5V93 - chains A and N of the 52 polymer chains in the assembly; structure by electron microscopy, 4.00 A resolution.

# Chain A
Molecule: 23S rRNA
Source organism: Mycobacterium tuberculosis
Sequence (3138 nucleotides; numbered 1 to 3138; the number before each row is that of its first residue):
     1 UUGUAAGUGUCUAAGGGCGCAUGGUGGAUGCCUUGGCAUCGAGAGCCGAU
    51 GAAGGACGUGGGAGGCUGCGAUAUGCCUCGGGGAGCUGUCAACCGAGCGU
   101 GGAUCCGAGGAUUUCCGAAUGGGGAAACCCAGCACGAGUGAUGUCGUGCU
   151 ACCCGCAUCUGAAUAUAUAGGGUGCGGGAGGGAACGCGGGGAAGUGAAAC
   201 AUCUCAGUACCCGUAGGAGGAGAAAACAAUUGUGAUUCCGCAAGUAGUGG
   251 CGAGCGAACGCGGAACAGGCUAAACCGCACGCAUGGGUAACCGGGUAGGG
   301 GUUGUGUGUGCGGGGUUGUGGGAGGAUAUGUCUCAGCGCUACCCGGCUGA
   351 GAGGCAGUCAGAAAGUGUCGUGGUUAGCGGAAGUGGCCUGGGAUGGUCUG
   401 CCGUAGACGGUGAGAGCCCGGUACGCGAAAACCCGGCACCUGCCUAGUAU
   451 CAAUUCCCGAGUAGCAGCGGGCCCGUGGAAUCCGCUGUGAAUCCGCCGGG
   501 ACCACCCGGUAAGCCUAAAUACUCCUCGAUGACCGAUAGCGGAUUAGUAC
   551 CGUGAGGGAAUGGUGAAAAGUACCCCGGGAGGGGAGUGAAAGAGUACCUG
   601 AAACCGUGUGCCUACAAUCCGUCAGAGCCUCCUUUUCCUCUCCGGAGGAG
   651 GGUGGUGAUGGCGUGCCUUUUGAAGAAUGAGCCUGCGAGUCAGGGACAUG
   701 UCGCAAGGUUAACCCGUGUGGGGUAGCCGCAGCGAAAGCGAGUCUGAAUA
   751 GGGCGACCCACACGCGCAUACGCGCGUGUGAAUAGUGGCGUGUUCUGGAC
   801 CCGAAGCGGAGUGAUCUACCCAUGGCCAGGGUGAAGCGCGGGUAAGACCG
   851 CGUGGAGGCCCGAACCCACUUAGGUUGAAGACUGAGGGGAUGAGCUGUGG
   901 GUAGGGGUGAAAGGCCAAUCAAACUCCGUGAUAGCUGGUUCUCCCCGAAA
   951 UGCAUUUAGGUGCAGCGUUGCGUGGUUCACCGCGGAGGUAGAGCUACUGG
  1001 AUGGCCGAUGGGCCCUACUAGGUUACUGACGUCAGCCAAACUCCGAAUGC
  1051 CGUGGUGUAAAGCGUGGCAGUGAGACGGCGGGGGAUAAGCUCCGUACGUC
  1101 GAAAGGGAAACAGCCCAGAUCGCCGGCUAAGGCCCCCAAGCGUGUGCUAA
  1151 GUGGGAAAGGAUGUGCAGUCGCAAAGACAACCAGGAGGUUGGCUUAGAAG
  1201 CAGCCACCCUUGAAAGAGUGCGUAAUAGCUCACUGGUCAAGUGAUUGUGC
  1251 GCCGAUAAUGUAGCGGGGCUCAAGCACACCGCCGAAGCCGCGGCACAUCC
  1301 ACCUUGUGGUGGGUGUGGGUAGGGGAGCGUCCCUCAUUCAGCGAAGCCAC
  1351 CGGGUGACCGGUGGUGGAGGGUGGGGGAGUGAGAAUGCAGGCAUGAGUAG
  1401 CGACAAGGCAAGUGAGAACCUUGCCCGCCGAAAGACCAAGGGUUCCUGGG
  1451 CCAGGCCAGUCCGCCCAGGGUGAGUCGGGACCUAAGGCGAGGCCGACAGG
  1501 CGUAGUCGAUGGACAACGGGUUGAUAUUCCCGUACCCGUGUGUGGGCGCC
  1551 CGUGACGAAUCAGCGGUACUAACCACCCAAAACCGGAUCGAUCACUCCCC
  1601 UUCGGGGGUGUGGAGUUCUGGGGCUGCGUGGGAACUUCGCUGGUAGUAGU
  1651 CAAGCGAAGGGGUGACGCAGGAAGGUAGCCGUACCAGUCAGUGGUAACAC
  1701 UGGGGCAAGCCGGUAGGGAGAGCGAUAGGCAAAUCCGUCGCUCACUAAUC
  1751 CUGAGAGGUGACGCAUAGCCGGUUGAGGCGAAUUCGGUGAUCCUCUGCUG
  1801 CCAAGAAAAGCCUCUAGCGAGCACACACACGGCCCGUACCCCAAACCGAC
  1851 ACAGGUGGUCAGGUAGAGCAUACCAAGGCGUACGAGAUAACUAUGGUUAA
  1901 GGAACUCGGCAAAAUGCCCCCGUAACUUCGGGAGAAGGGGGACCGGAAUA
  1951 UCGUGAACACCCUUGCGGUGGGAGCGGGAUCCGGUCGCAGAAACCAGUGA
  2001 GGAGCGACUGUUUACUAAAAACACAGGUCCGUGCGAAGUCGCAAGACGAU
  2051 GUAUACGGACUGACGCCUGCCCGGUGCUGGAAGGUUAAGAGGACCCGUUA
  2101 ACCCGCAAGGGUGAAGCGGAGAAUUUAAGCCCCAGUAAACGGCGGUGGUA
  2151 ACUAUAACCAUCCUAAGGUAGCGAAAUUCCUUGUCGGGUAAGUUCCGACC
  2201 UGCACGAAUGGCGUAACGACUUCUCAACUGUCUCAACCAUAGACUCGGCG
  2251 AAAUUGCACUACGAGUAAAGAUGCUCGUUACGCGCGGCAGGACGAAAAGA
  2301 CCCCGGGACCUUCACUACAACUUGGUAUUGAUGUUCGGUACGGUUUGUGU
  2351 AGGAUAGGUGGGAGACUGUGAAACCUCGACGCCAGUUGGGGCGGAGUCGU
  2401 UGUUGAAAUACCACUCUGAUCGUAUUGGGCAUCUAACCUCGAACCCUGAA
  2451 UCGGGUUUAGGGACAGUGCCUGGCGGGUAGUUUAACUGGGGCGGUUGCCU
  2501 CCUAAAAUGUAACGGAGGCGCCCAAAGGUUCCCUCAACCUGGACGGCAAU
  2551 CAGGUGGCGAGUGUAAAUGCACAAGGGAGCUUGACUGCGAGACUUACAAG
  2601 UCAAGCAGGGACGAAAGUCGGGAUUAGUGAUCCGGCACCCCCGAGUGGAA
  2651 GGGGUGUCGCUCAACGGAUAAAAGGUACCCCGGGGAUAACAGGCUGAUCU
  2701 UCCCCAAGAGUCCAUAUCGACGGGAUGGUUUGGCACCUCGAUGUCGGCUC
  2751 GUCGCAUCCUGGGGCUGGAGCAGGUCCCAAGGGUUGGGCUGUUCGCCCAU
  2801 UAAAGCGGCACGCGAGCUGGGUUUAGAACGUCGUGAGACAGUUCGGUCUC
  2851 UAUCCGCCGCGCGCGUCAGAAACUUGAGGAAACCUGUCCCUAGUACGAGA
  2901 GGACCGGGACGGACGAACCUCUGGUGCACCAGUUGUCCCGCCAGGGGCAC
  2951 CGCUGGAUAGCCACGUUCGGUCAGGAUAACCGCUGAAAGCAUCUAAGCGG
  3001 GAAACCUUCUCCAAGAUCAGGUUUCUCACCCACUUGGUGGGAUAAGGCCC
  3051 CCCGCAGAACACGGGUUCAAUAGGUCAGACCUGGAAGCUCAGUAAUGGGU
  3101 GUAGGGAACUGGUGCUAACCGGCCGAAAACUUACAACA
Unresolved in the structure: 1-4, 1013-1022, 3133-3138

# Chain N
Molecule: 50S ribosomal protein L17
Source organism: Mycobacterium tuberculosis
UniProtKB: A0A045IVA2 (A0A045IVA2_MYCTX); residues 1-180 here = UniProt positions 1-180
Amino-acid sequence (180 residues; each row starts with the number of its first residue):
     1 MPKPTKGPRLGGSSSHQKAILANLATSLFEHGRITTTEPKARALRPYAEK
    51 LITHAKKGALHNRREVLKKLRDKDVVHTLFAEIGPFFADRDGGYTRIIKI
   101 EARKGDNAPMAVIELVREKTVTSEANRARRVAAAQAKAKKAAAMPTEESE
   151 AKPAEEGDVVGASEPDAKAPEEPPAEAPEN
Unresolved in the structure: 1, 118-180

# Chain A / chain N interface
Contacting residue pairs (93; chain A residue first):
  A1406(A) - His16(N)  hydrogen bond to the base
  G1407(A) - His16(N)  sugar contact
  G1407(A) - Asn23(N)  base contact
  G1408(A) - Leu24(N)  sugar contact
  C1409(A) - Leu24(N)  sugar contact
  C1409(A) - Ser27(N)  hydrogen bond to the sugar
  C1409(A) - Ile34(N)  sugar contact
  C1409(A) - Thr36(N)  hydrogen bond to the phosphate
  A1410(A) - His31(N)  hydrogen bond to the sugar
  A1410(A) - Thr35(N)  hydrogen bond to the phosphate
  G1416(A) - Lys104(N)  sugar contact
  A1418(A) - Arg103(N)  hydrogen bond to the sugar
  A1418(A) - Lys104(N)  phosphate contact
  A1418(A) - Gly105(N)  base contact
  A1418(A) - Asp106(N)  base contact
  C1425(A) - Asn23(N)  hydrogen bond to the sugar
  C1426(A) - Ala19(N)  sugar contact
  C1426(A) - Asn23(N)  hydrogen bond to the sugar
  G1691(A) - Lys73(N)  salt bridge to the phosphate
  G1691(A) - Asp74(N)  base contact
  G1691(A) - His77(N)  stacking on the base
  U1692(A) - Leu60(N)  base contact
  U1692(A) - Arg63(N)  hydrogen bond to the sugar
  U1692(A) - Arg64(N)  base contact
  G1693(A) - Leu60(N)  sugar contact
  G1693(A) - Arg64(N)  base contact
  G1884(A) - Asp106(N)  hydrogen bond to the base
  A1885(A) - Ala108(N)  sugar contact
  G1886(A) - Thr37(N)  hydrogen bond to the phosphate
  G1886(A) - Lys40(N)  phosphate contact
  A1887(A) - Pro8(N)  base contact
  U1888(A) - Lys6(N)  base contact
  U1888(A) - Gly7(N)  hydrogen bond to the sugar
  U2240(A) - Pro8(N)  phosphate contact
  U2240(A) - Arg9(N)  hydrogen bond to the phosphate
  A2241(A) - Gly11(N)  phosphate contact
  C2246(A) - Asn107(N)  hydrogen bond to the sugar
  G2247(A) - Gly105(N)  hydrogen bond to the base
  G2247(A) - Asn107(N)  hydrogen bond to the sugar
  C2927(A) - Arg9(N)  sugar contact
  C2927(A) - Ser14(N)  hydrogen bond to the base
  A2928(A) - Pro2(N)  base contact
  A2928(A) - Lys3(N)  hydrogen bond to the base
  A2928(A) - Pro4(N)  base contact
  A2928(A) - Thr5(N)  hydrogen bond to the base
  A2928(A) - Lys18(N)  sugar contact
  A2928(A) - Leu21(N)  base contact
  C2938(A) - Arg71(N)  hydrogen bond to the base
  C2939(A) - Arg71(N)  sugar contact
  C2939(A) - Lys73(N)  sugar contact
  G2940(A) - Lys73(N)  salt bridge to the phosphate
  A2943(A) - Arg64(N)  hydrogen bond to the base
  G2945(A) - Lys68(N)  sugar contact
  G2945(A) - Arg71(N)  base contact
  G2946(A) - Lys68(N)  sugar contact
  G2946(A) - Arg71(N)  hydrogen bond to the base
  G2947(A) - Lys18(N)  salt bridge to the phosphate
  C2948(A) - Ser15(N)  phosphate contact
  C3051(A) - Lys99(N)  hydrogen bond to the phosphate
  C3052(A) - Glu38(N)  phosphate contact
  C3052(A) - Arg42(N)  salt bridge to the phosphate
  C3052(A) - Lys99(N)  salt bridge to the phosphate
  C3053(A) - Arg45(N)  salt bridge to the phosphate
  C3055(A) - Lys6(N)  salt bridge to the phosphate
  G3057(A) - Lys6(N)  base contact
  G3073(A) - Lys3(N)  salt bridge to the phosphate
  G3073(A) - Pro46(N)  sugar contact
  G3073(A) - Gly93(N)  base contact
  G3074(A) - Pro46(N)  sugar contact
  G3074(A) - Glu49(N)  sugar contact
  G3074(A) - Lys50(N)  phosphate contact
  G3074(A) - Asp91(N)  hydrogen bond to the base
  U3075(A) - Lys50(N)  salt bridge to the phosphate
  U3075(A) - Thr53(N)  sugar contact
  U3075(A) - Asp91(N)  hydrogen bond to the sugar
  C3076(A) - Thr53(N)  phosphate contact
  A3086(A) - Leu60(N)  sugar contact
  A3086(A) - Arg64(N)  sugar contact
  G3106(A) - His54(N)  salt bridge to the phosphate
  A3107(A) - Pro2(N)  phosphate contact
  A3107(A) - Pro4(N)  sugar contact
  A3107(A) - Lys50(N)  salt bridge to the phosphate
  A3108(A) - Lys3(N)  sugar contact
  A3108(A) - Pro4(N)  base contact
  C3115(A) - Arg90(N)  hydrogen bond to the phosphate
  C3115(A) - Asp91(N)  sugar contact
  C3115(A) - Gly92(N)  hydrogen bond to the sugar
  C3115(A) - Gly93(N)  hydrogen bond to the sugar
  U3116(A) - Arg90(N)  salt bridge to the phosphate
  U3116(A) - Gly93(N)  sugar contact
  U3116(A) - Thr95(N)  hydrogen bond to the sugar
  U3116(A) - Arg96(N)  sugar contact
  A3117(A) - Arg96(N)  phosphate contact
Other interface residues (no listed pair), chain A (54 interface residues in all): A2239, G2944, G3054, A3056, A3072, A3085, G3105
Other interface residues (no listed pair), chain N (59 interface residues in all): Gly12, Gln17, Pro39, His61, Leu67, Ile97

# Summary
The interface between chain A and chain N involves 54 residues on one side and 59 on the other, with 29
hydrogen bonds, 12 salt bridges and 1 aromatic stacking contact. Polar pairs include A1406(A)-His16(N),
G1884(A)-Asp106(N) and G2247(A)-Gly105(N).
Here chain A is 23S rRNA and chain N is 50S ribosomal protein L17, both from Mycobacterium tuberculosis. Entry
5V93 (Cryo-EM structure of the 70S ribosome from Mycobacterium tuberculosis bound with Capreomycin) was
determined by electron microscopy (same publication as 5V7Q).
